PDB entry 8I38 | electron microscopy, 2.90 A resolution | chains A and B

Chain A (and B):
Name: ABC transporter G family member 25
Organism: Arabidopsis thaliana
Notes: chain B of this document is another copy of the same molecule, construct and numbering; everything in this record applies to it too
UniProtKB: Q84TH5 (AB25G_ARATH); residue numbers follow UniProt; this construct covers 1-662
Amino-acid sequence (662 residues; numbered 1 to 662; the number before each row is that of its first residue):
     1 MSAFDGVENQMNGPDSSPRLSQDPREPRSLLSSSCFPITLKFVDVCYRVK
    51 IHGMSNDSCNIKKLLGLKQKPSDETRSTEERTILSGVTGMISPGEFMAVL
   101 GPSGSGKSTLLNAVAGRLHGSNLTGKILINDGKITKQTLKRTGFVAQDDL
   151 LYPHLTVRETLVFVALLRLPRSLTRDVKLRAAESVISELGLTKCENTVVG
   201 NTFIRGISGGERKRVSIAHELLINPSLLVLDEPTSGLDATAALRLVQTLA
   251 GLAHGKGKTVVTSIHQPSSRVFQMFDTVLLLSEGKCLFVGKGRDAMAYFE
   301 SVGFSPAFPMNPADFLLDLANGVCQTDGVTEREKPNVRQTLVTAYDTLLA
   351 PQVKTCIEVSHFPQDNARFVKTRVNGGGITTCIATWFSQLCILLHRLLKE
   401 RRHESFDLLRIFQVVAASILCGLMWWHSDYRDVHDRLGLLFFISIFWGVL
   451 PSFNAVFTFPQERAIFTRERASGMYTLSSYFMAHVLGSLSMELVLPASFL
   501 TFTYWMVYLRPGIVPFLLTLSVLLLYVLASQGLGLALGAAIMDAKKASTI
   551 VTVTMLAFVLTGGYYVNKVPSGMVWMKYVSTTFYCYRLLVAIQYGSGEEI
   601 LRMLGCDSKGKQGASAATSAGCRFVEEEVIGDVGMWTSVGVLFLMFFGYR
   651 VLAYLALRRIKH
Not modelled in the structure: 1-35, 51-79, 325-381, 606-623, 661-662
UniProt features mapped onto this chain:
  - binding site (ATP): Gly101 to Ser108
  - glycosylation (N-linked (GlcNAc...) asparagine): Asn56, Asn122

Chain A / chain B interface:
Residue-residue contacts - 84 pairs, chain A then chain B:
  Ala239(A) with Gln266(B)
  Gln266(A) with Ala239(B)
  Ser269(A) with Phe308(B); Met310(B)
  Arg270(A) with Phe308(B); Asp318(B), salt bridge
  Gln273(A) with Phe308(B); Pro309(B)
  Phe308(A) with Ser269(B); Arg270(B); Gln273(B)
  Pro309(A) with Ser269(B); Gln273(B); Asn311(B); Pro312(B)
  Met310(A) with Ser269(B); Met310(B); Asn311(B)
  Asn311(A) with Met310(B); Asn311(B)
  Pro312(A) with Pro309(B)
  Asp314(A) with Ser268(B)
  Asp318(A) with Arg270(B), salt bridge
  Leu409(A) with Lys545(B); Thr549(B)
  Phe412(A) with Thr549(B); Val553(B), hydrophobic
  Ala416(A) with Val553(B), hydrophobic
  Ala417(A) with Leu556(B), hydrophobic
  Leu420(A) with Ala557(B), hydrophobic; Leu560(B), hydrophobic
  Leu423(A) with Pro570(B); Met573(B)
  Met424(A) with Leu560(B); Thr561(B); Val566(B); Val569(B), hydrophobic; Pro570(B); Met573(B), hydrophobic
  Trp425(A) with Tyr565(B), hydrophobic; Val566(B)
  Asp432(A) with Lys568(B)
  His434(A) with His434(B), hydrogen bond; Asn567(B)
  Asp435(A) with Asn567(B), hydrogen bond (side chain-backbone); Lys568(B), hydrogen bond (side chain-backbone)
  Gly438(A) with Tyr565(B)
  Phe442(A) with Leu556(B), hydrophobic; Leu560(B), hydrophobic
  Ile445(A) with Tyr565(B)
  Lys545(A) with Leu409(B)
  Thr549(A) with Leu409(B); Phe412(B)
  Val553(A) with Phe412(B), hydrophobic; Ala416(B), hydrophobic; Leu420(B)
  Leu556(A) with Ala417(B), hydrophobic; Phe442(B), hydrophobic
  Ala557(A) with Leu420(B), hydrophobic
  Leu560(A) with Leu420(B), hydrophobic; Met424(B); Trp425(B), hydrophobic
  Thr561(A) with Met424(B)
  Tyr564(A) with Tyr564(B), hydrophobic; Tyr565(B), hydrophobic
  Tyr565(A) with Trp425(B), hydrophobic; Asp435(B); Gly438(B); Ile445(B); Tyr564(B), hydrophobic; Tyr565(B), hydrogen bond
  Val566(A) with Met424(B); Trp425(B); Asp435(B)
  Asn567(A) with His434(B); Asp435(B), hydrogen bond (backbone-side chain)
  Lys568(A) with Asp432(B); Asp435(B), hydrogen bond (backbone-side chain)
  Val569(A) with Met424(B), hydrophobic
  Pro570(A) with Leu423(B); Met424(B)
  Met573(A) with Leu423(B); Met424(B), hydrophobic
  Phe624(A) with Phe624(B), hydrophobic
Also at the interface, not in a pair above, chain A (57 interface residues in all): Ser103, Asp238, Thr240, Ser268, Asn321, Val323, Cys324, Gln413, Cys421, Phe441, Phe446, Lys546, Ile550, Thr552, Glu628
Also at the interface, not in a pair above, chain B (56 interface residues in all): Ser103, Asp238, Thr240, Asp314, Asn321, Val323, Cys324, Gln413, Cys421, Phe441, Lys546, Ile550, Thr552, Glu628

Summary:
57 residues of chain A and 56 residues of chain B are in contact, with 6 hydrogen bonds and 2 salt bridges.
Polar pairs include Arg270(A)-Asp318(B), His434(A)-His434(B) and Asp435(A)-Asn567(B). UniProt lists 8
ATP-binding residues on chain A.
Chain A and chain B are both ABC transporter G family member 25 (Arabidopsis thaliana); the structure, Cryo-EM
structure of abscisic acid transporter AtABCG25 in inward conformation, was determined by electron microscopy,
deposited together with 8I39, 8I3A, 8I3B, 8I3C and 8I3D.
